6S2E - chains D and E of the 4 polymer chains in the assembly; structure by electron microscopy, 4.20 A resolution (low resolution: residue-level contacts below are approximate; hydrogen-bond / salt-bridge calls are withheld).

== Chain D ==
Molecule: Chromosome transmission fidelity protein 8
Organism: Saccharomyces cerevisiae S288C
Reference sequence: P38877 (CTF8_YEAST); residue numbers follow UniProt; this construct covers 1-133
Amino-acid sequence (133 residues; row label = number of the first residue in the row):
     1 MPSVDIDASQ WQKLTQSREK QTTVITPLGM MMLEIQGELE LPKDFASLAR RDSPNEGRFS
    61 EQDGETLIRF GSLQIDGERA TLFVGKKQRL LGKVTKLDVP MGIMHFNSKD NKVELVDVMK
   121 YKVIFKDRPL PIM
Disordered / not traced: 1

== Chain E ==
Molecule: Chromosome transmission fidelity protein 18
Organism: Saccharomyces cerevisiae S288C
Reference sequence: P49956 (CTF18_YEAST); residues 713-741 here = UniProt positions 713-741
Amino-acid sequence (33 residues; row label = number of the first residue in the row):
   709 GAMGNQTVKI WVKYNEGFSN AVRKNVTWNN LWE
Disordered / not traced: 709-714, 741
Sequence notes: expression tag (709-712)
From the paper describing this entry:
  - mutagenesis - V730R/R731A/K732A: decreased binding to DNA polymerase epsilon catalytic subunit A

== Chain D / chain E interface ==
Pairs across the interface (33):
  Pro-2(D) with Trp-736(E)
  Ser-3(D) with Trp-736(E)
  Val-4(D) with Trp-736(E); Trp-740(E)
  Ile-35(D) with Val-720(E)
  Gln-36(D) with Tyr-722(E); Asn-723(E); Glu-724(E); Gly-725(E); Phe-726(E)
  Gly-37(D) with Lys-721(E); Asn-723(E)
  Glu-38(D) with Trp-719(E); Val-720(E); Lys-721(E)
  Leu-39(D) with Trp-719(E); Val-720(E)
  Glu-40(D) with Lys-717(E); Ile-718(E); Trp-719(E)
  Leu-41(D) with Ile-718(E)
  Pro-42(D) with Ile-718(E)
  Asp-52(D) with Thr-715(E)
  Phe-59(D) with Thr-715(E)
  Phe-70(D) with Ile-718(E)
  Lys-86(D) with Val-716(E)
  Lys-87(D) with Val-716(E)
  Gln-88(D) with Trp-719(E); Val-720(E)
  Phe-106(D) with Leu-739(E)
  Ser-108(D) with Trp-740(E)
  Lys-126(D) with Tyr-722(E)
  Arg-128(D) with Tyr-722(E)
Other interface residues (no listed pair), chain D (25 interface residues in all): Arg-58, Gly-85, Asp-127, Pro-129

== Summary ==
25 residues of chain D and 15 residues of chain E are in contact. The paper reports that V730R/R731A/K732A of
chain E reduce binding to DNA polymerase epsilon catalytic subunit A.
Here chain D is Chromosome transmission fidelity protein 8 and chain E is Chromosome transmission fidelity
protein 18, both from Saccharomyces cerevisiae S288C. Entry 6S2E (Cryo-EM structure of Ctf18-1-8 in complex
with the catalytic domain of DNA polymerase epsilon) was determined by electron microscopy (same publication
as 6S1C and 6S2F).
